Entry 1JJ8 (X-ray diffraction, 2.75 A resolution); this record covers chains A and C of the 3 polymer chains in the assembly.

# Chain A
Molecule: 14-nt DNA strand
Sequence (14 nucleotides; each row starts with the number of its first residue):
     2 TGXTTTTGAT AAGA
Modified positions: 5IU (5-iodo-2'-deoxyuridine-5'-monophosphate) at position 4

# Chain C
Protein: DNA-invertase hin
Notes: fragment: residues 139 to 190
UniProt: P03013 (HIN_SALTY); numbering as in UniProt (aligned over 139-190)
Sequence (52 residues; row label = number of the first residue in the row):
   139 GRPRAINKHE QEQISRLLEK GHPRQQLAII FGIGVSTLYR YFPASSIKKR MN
Disordered / not traced: 188-190
Swiss-Prot annotation at these positions:
  - DNA-binding region: Arg162 to Pro181 (H-T-H motif)

# Chain A / chain C interface
Contacting residue pairs - 20 pairs, chain A then chain C:
  DT5(A) - Gly139(C)  hydrogen bond to the base
  DT6(A) - Gly139(C)  sugar contact
  DT6(A) - Arg140(C)  hydrogen bond to the base
  DT7(A) - Arg140(C)  base contact
  DT7(A) - Pro141(C)  phosphate contact
  DT7(A) - Arg142(C)  salt bridge to the phosphate
  DT8(A) - Arg140(C)  hydrogen bond to the sugar
  DT8(A) - Pro141(C)  sugar contact
  DT8(A) - Arg142(C)  salt bridge to the phosphate
  DT8(A) - Ala143(C)  hydrogen bond to the phosphate
  DT8(A) - Thr175(C)  sugar contact
  DT8(A) - Arg178(C)  salt bridge to the phosphate
  DT8(A) - Tyr179(C)  hydrogen bond to the phosphate
  DG9(A) - Ile171(C)  phosphate contact
  DG9(A) - Gly172(C)  hydrogen bond to the phosphate
  DG9(A) - Ser174(C)  hydrogen bond to the base
  DG9(A) - Thr175(C)  hydrogen bond to the phosphate
  DG9(A) - Arg178(C)  hydrogen bond to the base
  DA10(A) - Ser174(C)  hydrogen bond to the base
  DT11(A) - Ser174(C)  base contact
Other interface residues (no listed pair), chain C (12 interface residues in all): Val173

# Summary
7 residues of chain A and 12 residues of chain C are in contact; the contacts include 10 hydrogen bonds and 3
salt bridges. Polar pairs include DT5(A)-Gly139(C), DT6(A)-Arg140(C) and DG9(A)-Ser174(C).
Chain A is a 14-nt DNA strand and chain C is DNA-invertase hin; the structure, Testing the Water-Mediated HIN
Recombinase DNA Recognition by Systematic Mutations, was determined by X-ray diffraction, deposited together
with 1IJW, 1JJ6, 1JKO, 1JKP, 1JKQ and 1JKR.
